PDB entry 4EFL | X-ray diffraction, 1.90 A resolution | chain A

# Chain A
Name: GTPase HRas
Source organism: Homo sapiens
Notes: fragment: G domain
UniProt: P01112 (RASH_HUMAN); residue numbers follow UniProt; this construct covers 1-166
Sequence (171 residues; each row starts with the number of its first residue; numbers below 1 keep their minus sign (Gly-4 is residue -4)):
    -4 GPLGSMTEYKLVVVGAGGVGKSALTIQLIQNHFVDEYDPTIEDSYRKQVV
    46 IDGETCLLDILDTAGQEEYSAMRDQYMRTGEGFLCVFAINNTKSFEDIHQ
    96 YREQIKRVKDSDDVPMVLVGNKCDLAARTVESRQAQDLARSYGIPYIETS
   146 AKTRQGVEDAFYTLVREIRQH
Unresolved in the structure: -4 to 0
Differences from the reference sequence: expression tag (-4 to 0)
Ion coordination: Mg2+: Ser17 (together with GMP-PNP)
Ligand contacts: GMP-PNP (GNP; phosphoaminophosphonic acid-guanylate ester): Ala11, Gly12, Gly13, Val14, Gly15, Lys16, Ser17, Ala18, Gly60, Glu63, Asn116, Lys117, Asp119, Leu120, Ser145, Ala146, Lys147
Curated features (UniProtKB/Swiss-Prot):
  - region: His166 (Hypervariable region)
  - motif: Tyr32 to Tyr40 (Effector region)
  - binding site (GTP): Gly13 to Ala18, Val29 to Thr35, Ala59, Gly60, Asn116 to Asp119, Ser145 to Lys147
  - modified residue: Met1 (N-acetylmethionine), Thr2 (N-acetylthreonine), Cys118 (S-nitrosocysteine)
  - glycosylation: Thr35 (Microbial infection: O-linked (Glc) threonine)
  - natural variant: Gly12 (G12A: In CSTLO; G12C: In CSTLO; G12D: In CSTLO; G12E: In CSTLO; G12S: In CSTLO and CMEMS; G12V: In CSTLO, bladder carcinoma and CMEMS), Gly13 (G13C: In CSTLO; G13D: In CSTLO; G13R: In SFM), Gln22 (Q22K: In CMEMS), Glu37 (E37EE: In CSTLO), Thr58 (T58I: In CSTLO), Gln61 (Q61K: In NMTC2; Q61L: In melanoma), Glu63 (E63K: In CMEMS), Ser89 (S89C: Found in a patient with severe fetal hydrops and pleural effusion; uncertain significance), Lys117 (K117R: In CSTLO), Ala146 (A146T: In CSTLO; A146V: In CSTLO)
  - mutagenesis: Ser17 (S17N: Dominant negative. Prevents PLCE1 EGF-induced recruitment to plasma membrane. No effect on subcellular location of isoform 2), Asn26 (N26G: Loss of interaction with PLCE1; when associated with V-12), Val29 (V29A: No effect on interaction with PLCE1; when associated with V-12), Tyr32 (Y32F: Loss of interaction and recruitment to plasma membrane of PLCE1; when associated with V-12), Pro34 (P34G: No effect on interaction with PLCE1; when associated with V-12), Thr35 (T35S: Loss of interaction with PLCE1; when associated with V-12), Glu37 (E37G: No effect on interaction with PLCE1; when associated with V-12), Asp38 (D38N: No effect on interaction with PLCE1; when associated with V-12), Ser39 (S39C: No effect on interaction with PLCE1; when associated with V-12), Ala59 (A59T: Loss of GTPase activity and creation of an autophosphorylation site), Gln61 (Q61I: Moderately increased transformation of cultured cell lines; Q61R: Promotes interaction with SHOC2 and PP1C; Q61V: Strongly increased transformation of cultured cell lines), Ala83 (A83T: GTP-binding activity reduced by factor of 30), 4 further mutagenesis entries in UniProt
Reported in the primary citation:
  - conformationally variable residues (loop rearrangement, side-chain flip): Asn26 to Ile36, Gly60, Gln61
  - binding site for GMP-PNP: Gly60, Glu63

# Overview
Bound to chain A: GMP-PNP. Curated annotation (UniProt) lists 22 GTP-binding residues and 17 mutagenesis
sites. The paper reports a binding site for GMP-PNP at Gly60 and Glu63; conformational variability at Asn26,
Gly60 and Gln61.
Chain A is GTPase HRas (Homo sapiens); the structure, Crystal structure of H-Ras WT in complex with GppNHp
(state 1), was determined by X-ray diffraction together with 4EFM and 4EFN from the same study.
